PDB entry 7Q6D | X-ray diffraction, 2.80 A resolution | chain A

== Chain A ==
Name: Cell division protein FtsA
Source organism: Escherichia coli (strain K12)
UniProtKB: P0ABH0 (FTSA_ECOLI); residues 1-405 here = UniProt positions 1-405
Chain sequence (405 residues; row label = number of the first residue in the row):
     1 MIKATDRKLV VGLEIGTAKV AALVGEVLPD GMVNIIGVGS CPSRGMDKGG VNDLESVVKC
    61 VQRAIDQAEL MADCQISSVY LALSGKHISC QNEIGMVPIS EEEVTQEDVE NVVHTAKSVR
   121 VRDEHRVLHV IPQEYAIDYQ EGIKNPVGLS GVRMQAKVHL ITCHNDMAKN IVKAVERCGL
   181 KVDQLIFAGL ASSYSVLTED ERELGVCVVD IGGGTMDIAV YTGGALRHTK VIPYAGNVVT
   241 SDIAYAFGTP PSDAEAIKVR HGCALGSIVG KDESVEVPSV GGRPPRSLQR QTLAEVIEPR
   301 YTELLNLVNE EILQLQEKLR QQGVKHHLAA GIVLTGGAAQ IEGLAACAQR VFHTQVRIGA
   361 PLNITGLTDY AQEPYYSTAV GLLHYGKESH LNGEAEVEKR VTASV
Not modelled in the structure: 1-5, 389-405
Cystine bridges: Cys41-Cys60
Curated features (UniProtKB/Swiss-Prot):
  - mutagenesis: Asp210 (D210A: Does not bind ATP)

== Overview ==
UniProt lists one mutagenesis site.
Chain A is Cell division protein FtsA (Escherichia coli (strain K12)); the structure, E. coli FtsA 1-405 ATP 3
Ni, was determined by X-ray diffraction together with 7Q6F, 7Q6G and 7Q6I from the same study.
